PDB entry 1OUQ | X-ray diffraction, 3.20 A resolution | chains X and B of the 10 polymer chains in the assembly

== Chain X ==
Molecule: loxP DNA
Sequence (21 nucleotides; each row starts with the number of its first residue):
   116 TGTATGCTAT ACGAAGTTAT C

== Chain B ==
Name: Cre recombinase
Source organism: Enterobacteria phage P1
UniProt: P06956 (RECR_BPP1); numbering as in UniProt (aligned over 1-343)
Sequence (343 residues; numbered 1 to 343; the number before each row is that of its first residue):
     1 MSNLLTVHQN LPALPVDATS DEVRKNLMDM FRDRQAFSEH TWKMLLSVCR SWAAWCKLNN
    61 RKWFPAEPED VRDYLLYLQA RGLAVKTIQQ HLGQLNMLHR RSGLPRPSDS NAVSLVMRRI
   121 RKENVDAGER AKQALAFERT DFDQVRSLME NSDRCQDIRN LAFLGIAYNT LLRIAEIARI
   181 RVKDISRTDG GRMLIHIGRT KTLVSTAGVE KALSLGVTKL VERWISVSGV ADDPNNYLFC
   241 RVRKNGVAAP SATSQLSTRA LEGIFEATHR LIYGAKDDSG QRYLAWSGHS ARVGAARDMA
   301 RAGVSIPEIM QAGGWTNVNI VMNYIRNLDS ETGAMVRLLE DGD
Not modelled in the structure: 1-19, 342-343
Swiss-Prot annotation at these positions:
  - active site: Arg173, His289, Arg292, Trp315, Tyr324 (O-(3'-phospho-DNA)-tyrosine intermediate)
Reported in the primary citation:
  - binding site for loxP DNA: His289, Tyr324
  - binding site for loxP DNA: Trp315
  - catalytic residues: His289 (proposed by the authors, not directly observed)
  - catalytic residues: Lys201 (citing earlier work)

== Interface between chain X and chain B ==
Residue-residue contacts - 12 pairs, chain X then chain B:
  DT116(X) - Arg173(B)  hydrogen bond to the phosphate
  DT116(X) - Lys201(B)  sugar contact
  DT116(X) - Thr202(B)  phosphate contact
  DT116(X) - Arg292(B)  phosphate contact
  DT116(X) - Trp315(B)  phosphate contact
  DT116(X) - Ile320(B)  sugar contact
  DG117(X) - Gly314(B)  phosphate contact
  DG117(X) - Trp315(B)  phosphate contact
  DG117(X) - Thr316(B)  hydrogen bond to the phosphate
  DG117(X) - Asn317(B)  hydrogen bond to the phosphate
  DG117(X) - Ile320(B)  phosphate contact
  DT123(X) - Lys122(B)  salt bridge to the phosphate
Interface residues without a listed pair, chain X (5 interface residues in all): DT118, DC122
Interface residues without a listed pair, chain B (12 interface residues in all): Arg118, Tyr324

== Summary ==
The interface between chain X and chain B involves 5 residues on one side and 12 on the other, with 3 hydrogen
bonds and 1 salt bridge. Among the polar pairs are DT116(X)-Arg173(B), DG117(X)-Thr316(B) and
DG117(X)-Asn317(B). From the paper: catalytic residues His289(B) and Lys201(B); a binding site for loxP DNA at
His289(B), Tyr324(B) and Trp315(B).
Here chain X is loxP DNA and chain B is Cre recombinase (Enterobacteria phage P1). Entry 1OUQ (Crystal
structure of wild-type Cre recombinase-loxP synapse) was determined by X-ray diffraction, deposited together
with 1NZB, 1Q3U and 1Q3V.
